Entry 7Q68 (X-ray diffraction, 1.75 A resolution); this record covers chain A.

[Chain A]
Protein: Thioredoxin domain-containing protein
Source organism: Chaetomium thermophilum var. thermophilum DSM 1495
UniProtKB: G0S1P8 (G0S1P8_CHATD); residue numbers follow UniProt; this construct covers 1-172
Chain sequence (172 residues; row label = number of the first residue in the row):
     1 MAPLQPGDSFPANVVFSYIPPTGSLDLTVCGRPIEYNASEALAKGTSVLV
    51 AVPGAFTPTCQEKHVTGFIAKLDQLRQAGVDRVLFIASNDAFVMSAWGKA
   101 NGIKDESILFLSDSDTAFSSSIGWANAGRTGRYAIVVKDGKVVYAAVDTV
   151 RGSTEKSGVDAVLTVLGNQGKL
Unresolved in the structure: 170-172
Disulfide bonds: Cys30-Cys60
Reported in the primary citation:
  - self-association interface (contacts with another copy of this molecule): Phe56
  - catalytic residues: Cys60
  - interface residues: Cys30, Cys60

[Summary]
The paper reports the catalytic residue Cys60; interface residues Cys30 and Cys60.
Chain A is Thioredoxin domain-containing protein (Chaetomium thermophilum var. thermophilum DSM 1495); the
structure, Crystal structure of Chaetomium thermophilum wild-type Ahp1, was determined by X-ray diffraction
together with 7Q5N, 7Q69 and 7Q6A from the same study.
